PDB entry 7OHB | electron microscopy, 3.40 A resolution | chains D and I of the 11 polymer chains in the assembly

# Chain D
Name: Histone H2B 1.1
From: Xenopus laevis
UniProt: P02281 (H2B11_XENLA); residues 1-122 here correspond to UniProt positions 5-126 (UniProt number = residue number + 4)
Sequence (122 residues; each row starts with the number of its first residue):
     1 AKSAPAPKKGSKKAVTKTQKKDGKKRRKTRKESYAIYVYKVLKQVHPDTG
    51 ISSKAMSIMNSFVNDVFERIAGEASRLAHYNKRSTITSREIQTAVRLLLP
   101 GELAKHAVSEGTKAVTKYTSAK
Not modelled in the structure: 1-26
Construct notes: conflict Thr29 (Ser33 in P02281)
UniProt features mapped onto this chain:
  - modified residue: Lys2 (N6-acetyllysine), Lys9 (N6-acetyllysine), Ser11 (Phosphoserine), Lys12 (N6-acetyllysine), Lys17 (N6-acetyllysine)
  - glycosylation: Ser109 (O-linked (GlcNAc) serine)
  - cross-link: Lys117 (Glycyl lysine isopeptide (Lys-Gly) (interchain with G-Cter in ubiquitin))

# Chain I
Molecule: 145-nt DNA strand
From: synthetic construct
Sequence (145 nucleotides; row label = number of the first residue in the row; numbers below 1 keep their minus sign (DA-72 is residue -72)):
   -72 ATCAGAATCCCGGTGCCGAGGCCGCTCAATTGGTCGTAGACAGCTCTAGC
   -22 ACCGCTTAAACGCACGTACGCGCTGTCCCCCGCGTTTTAACCGCCAAGGG
    28 GATTACTCCCTAGTCTCCAGGCACGTGTCAGATATATACATCGAT

# How chain D and chain I interact
Residue-residue contacts (16; chain D residue first):
  Arg27(D) - DT30(I)  hydrogen bond to the phosphate
  Arg27(D) - DT31(I)  salt bridge to the phosphate
  Thr29(D) - DT30(I)  hydrogen bond to the phosphate
  Arg30(D) - DC-46(I)  sugar contact
  Tyr39(D) - DG-53(I)  hydrogen bond to the phosphate
  Tyr39(D) - DG-52(I)  hydrogen bond to the phosphate
  Gly50(D) - DG-53(I)  phosphate contact
  Ile51(D) - DA-54(I)  sugar contact
  Ile51(D) - DG-53(I)  hydrogen bond to the phosphate
  Ser52(D) - DA-54(I)  hydrogen bond to the phosphate
  Ser53(D) - DA-54(I)  hydrogen bond to the phosphate
  Arg83(D) - DG-34(I)  sugar contact
  Arg83(D) - DA-33(I)  salt bridge to the phosphate
  Ser84(D) - DA-35(I)  sugar contact
  Ser84(D) - DG-34(I)  hydrogen bond to the phosphate
  Thr85(D) - DG-34(I)  hydrogen bond to the phosphate
Other interface residues (no listed pair), chain D (14 interface residues in all): Lys28, Glu32, Lys82
Other interface residues (no listed pair), chain I (12 interface residues in all): DC-48, DA-44, DA29

# Overview
14 residues of chain D face 12 of chain I across their interface; the contacts include 9 hydrogen bonds and 2
salt bridges. Among the polar pairs are Arg27(D)-DT30(I), Thr29(D)-DT30(I) and Tyr39(D)-DG-53(I).
Here chain D is Histone H2B 1.1 (Xenopus laevis) and chain I is a 145-nt DNA strand (synthetic construct).
Entry 7OHB (TBP-nucleosome complex) was determined by electron microscopy together with 7OH9, 7OHA and 7OHC
from the same study.
